PDB entry 8A47 | X-ray diffraction, 2.34 A resolution | chains A and B of the 3 polymer chains in the assembly

Chain A (and B):
Protein: IgG1 Fc
From: Homo sapiens
Notes: engineered mutation(s): E382A; chain B of this document is another copy of the same molecule, construct and numbering; everything in this record applies to it too
Amino-acid sequence (227 residues; numbered 221 to 447; the number before each row is that of its first residue):
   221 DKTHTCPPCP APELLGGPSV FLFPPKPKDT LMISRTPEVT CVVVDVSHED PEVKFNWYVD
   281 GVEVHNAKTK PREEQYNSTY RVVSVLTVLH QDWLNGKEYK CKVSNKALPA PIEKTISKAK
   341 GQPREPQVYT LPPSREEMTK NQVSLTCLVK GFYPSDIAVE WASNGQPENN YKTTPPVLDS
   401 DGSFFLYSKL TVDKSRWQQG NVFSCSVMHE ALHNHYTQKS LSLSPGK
Disordered / not traced: 221-228, 446-447 (chain B: 221-229, 445-447)
Disulfide bonds: C261-C321, C367-C425
Covalent attachments: glycan linked to N297
What the authors report for this chain:
  - post-translational modification sites: N297

How chain A and chain B interact:
Contacting residue pairs (46; chain A residue first):
  C229(A) - P230(B)
  P232(A) - P232(B)  hydrophobic
  L234(A) - L235(B)  hydrophobic
  Y349(A) - S354(B)
  Y349(A) - E356(B)
  Y349(A) - E357(B)
  L351(A) - P352(B)
  L351(A) - S354(B)
  L351(A) - T366(B)
  P352(A) - L351(B)
  S354(A) - Y349(B)
  S354(A) - L351(B)
  E356(A) - V348(B)
  E356(A) - Y349(B)
  E356(A) - K439(B)  salt bridge
  E357(A) - Y349(B)
  E357(A) - K370(B)
  K360(A) - Q347(B)
  K360(A) - Y349(B)
  S364(A) - L368(B)
  S364(A) - K370(B)
  T366(A) - L351(B)
  T366(A) - Y407(B)  hydrogen bond
  L368(A) - K409(B)
  K370(A) - E357(B)
  K370(A) - S364(B)
  K392(A) - L398(B)
  K392(A) - D399(B)
  K392(A) - F405(B)
  T394(A) - T394(B)
  P395(A) - V397(B)
  V397(A) - T394(B)
  V397(A) - P395(B)
  L398(A) - K392(B)
  D399(A) - K392(B)
  D399(A) - K409(B)  salt bridge
  S400(A) - K392(B)
  F405(A) - K392(B)
  F405(A) - K409(B)
  Y407(A) - T366(B)  hydrogen bond
  Y407(A) - Y407(B)  hydrophobic
  Y407(A) - K409(B)
  K409(A) - L368(B)
  K409(A) - D399(B)  salt bridge
  K409(A) - F405(B)
  K409(A) - Y407(B)
Also at the interface, not in a pair above, chain A (29 interface residues in all): Q347, T350, P353, N390, S408
Also at the interface, not in a pair above, chain B (31 interface residues in all): T350, P353, K360, N390, S400, S408

Summary:
29 residues of chain A face 31 of chain B across their interface; the contacts include 2 hydrogen bonds and 3
salt bridges. Polar contacts include E356(A)-K439(B), D399(A)-K409(B) and T366(A)-Y407(B). The paper reports a
modification site at N297(A).
Chain A and chain B are both IgG1 Fc (Homo sapiens); the structure, IdeS in complex with IgG1 Fc, was
determined by X-ray diffraction together with 8A48 and 8A49 from the same study.
